4KN4 - chains B and C of the 6 polymer chains in the assembly; structure by X-ray diffraction, 3.96 A resolution.

== Chain B ==
Protein: DNA-directed RNA polymerase subunit alpha
Organism: Escherichia coli
Notes: EC 2.7.7.6
UniProt: P0A7Z4 (RPOA_ECOLI); numbering as in UniProt (aligned over 1-329)
Amino-acid sequence (329 residues; each row starts with the number of its first residue):
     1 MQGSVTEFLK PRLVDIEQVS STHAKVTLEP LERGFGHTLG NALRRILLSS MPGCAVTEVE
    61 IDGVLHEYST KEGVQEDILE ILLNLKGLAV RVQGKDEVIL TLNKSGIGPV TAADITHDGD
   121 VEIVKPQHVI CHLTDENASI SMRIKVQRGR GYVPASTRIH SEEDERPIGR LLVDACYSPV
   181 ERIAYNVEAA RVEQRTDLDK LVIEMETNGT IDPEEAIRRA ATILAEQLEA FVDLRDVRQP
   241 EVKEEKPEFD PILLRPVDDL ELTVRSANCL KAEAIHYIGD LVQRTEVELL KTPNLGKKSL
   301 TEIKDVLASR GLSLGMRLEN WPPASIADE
Unresolved in the structure: 1-5, 158-167, 237-329
Curated features (UniProtKB/Swiss-Prot):
  - region: E162 to E165 (Required for interaction with Crp at class II promoters)
  - modified residue: R265 (ADP-ribosylarginine), K297 (N6-acetyllysine), K298 (N6-acetyllysine)
  - mutagenesis: R45 (R45C: In rpoA112; temperature-sensitive, blocks RNA polymerase assembly), E162 to E165 (5-fold decrease in CRP-class II promoter-dependent transcription), E165 (E165K: 5-fold decrease in CRP-class II promoter-dependent transcription), R191 (R191C: In rpoA101; temperature-sensitive)

== Chain C ==
Protein: DNA-directed RNA polymerase subunit beta
Organism: Escherichia coli
Notes: EC 2.7.7.6
UniProt: P0A8V2 (RPOB_ECOLI); residue numbers follow UniProt; this construct covers 1-1342
Amino-acid sequence (1342 residues; numbered 1 to 1342; the number before each row is that of its first residue):
     1 MVYSYTEKKR IRKDFGKRPQ VLDVPYLLSI QLDSFQKFIE QDPEGQYGLE AAFRSVFPIQ
    61 SYSGNSELQY VSYRLGEPVF DVQECQIRGV TYSAPLRVKL RLVIYEREAP EGTVKDIKEQ
   121 EVYMGEIPLM TDNGTFVING TERVIVSQLH RSPGVFFDSD KGKTHSSGKV LYNARIIPYR
   181 GSWLDFEFDP KDNLFVRIDR RRKLPATIIL RALNYTTEQI LDLFFEKVIF EIRDNKLQME
   241 LVPERLRGET ASFDIEANGK VYVEKGRRIT ARHIRQLEKD DVKLIEVPVE YIAGKVVAKD
   301 YIDESTGELI CAANMELSLD LLAKLSQSGH KRIETLFTND LDHGPYISET LRVDPTNDRL
   361 SALVEIYRMM RPGEPPTREA AESLFENLFF SEDRYDLSAV GRMKFNRSLL REEIEGSGIL
   421 SKDDIIDVMK KLIDIRNGKG EVDDIDHLGN RRIRSVGEMA ENQFRVGLVR VERAVKERLS
   481 LGDLDTLMPQ DMINAKPISA AVKEFFGSSQ LSQFMDQNNP LSEITHKRRI SALGPGGLTR
   541 ERAGFEVRDV HPTHYGRVCP IETPEGPNIG LINSLSVYAQ TNEYGFLETP YRKVTDGVVT
   601 DEIHYLSAIE EGNYVIAQAN SNLDEEGHFV EDLVTCRSKG ESSLFSRDQV DYMDVSTQQV
   661 VSVGASLIPF LEHDDANRAL MGANMQRQAV PTLRADKPLV GTGMERAVAV DSGVTAVAKR
   721 GGVVQYVDAS RIVIKVNEDE MYPGEAGIDI YNLTKYTRSN QNTCINQMPC VSLGEPVERG
   781 DVLADGPSTD LGELALGQNM RVAFMPWNGY NFEDSILVSE RVVQEDRFTT IHIQELACVS
   841 RDTKLGPEEI TADIPNVGEA ALSKLDESGI VYIGAEVTGG DILVGKVTPK GETQLTPEEK
   901 LLRAIFGEKA SDVKDSSLRV PNGVSGTVID VQVFTRDGVE KDKRALEIEE MQLKQAKKDL
   961 SEELQILEAG LFSRIRAVLV AGGVEAEKLD KLPRDRWLEL GLTDEEKQNQ LEQLAEQYDE
  1021 LKHEFEKKLE AKRRKITQGD DLAPGVLKIV KVYLAVKRRI QPGDKMAGRH GNKGVISKIN
  1081 PIEDMPYDEN GTPVDIVLNP LGVPSRMNIG QILETHLGMA AKGIGDKINA MLKQQQEVAK
  1141 LREFIQRAYD LGADVRQKVD LSTFSDEEVM RLAENLRKGM PIATPVFDGA KEAEIKELLK
  1201 LGDLPTSGQI RLYDGRTGEQ FERPVTVGYM YMLKLNHLVD DKMHARSTGS YSLVTQQPLG
  1261 GKAQFGGQRF GEMEVWALEA YGAAYTLQEM LTVKSDDVNG RTKMYKNIVD GNHQMEPGMP
  1321 ESFNVLLKEI RSLGINIELE DE
Unresolved in the structure: 1-7
Curated features (UniProtKB/Swiss-Prot):
  - modified residue (N6-acetyllysine): K1022, K1200
  - mutagenesis: I561 (I561S: Resistant to antibiotics salinamide A and B), I569 (I569S: Resistant to antibiotics salinamide A and B), A665 (A665E: Resistant to antibiotics salinamide A and B), D675 (D675A/G: Resistant to antibiotics salinamide A and B), N677 (N677H/K: Resistant to antibiotics salinamide A and B), L680 (L680M: Resistant to antibiotics salinamide A and B), E813 (E813K: Disrupts the enzyme's active center)
Residues lining bound ligands: Benzoxazinorifamycin-2b (1RL): R143, S509, Q510, L511, S512, Q513, F514, D516, H526, R529, S531, L533, G534, R540, P564, N568, I572, R687

== Chain B / chain C interface ==
Residue-residue contacts - 8 pairs, chain B then chain C:
  R33(B) - E820(C)  salt bridge
  R33(B) - P1081(C)
  R33(B) - E1083(C)
  H37(B) - R1216(C)  hydrogen bond
  N41(B) - R1216(C)
  N41(B) - T1217(C)
  R44(B) - E1219(C)  salt bridge
  R45(B) - E1219(C)  salt bridge
Interface residues without a listed pair, chain B (7 interface residues in all): G34, Y185

== In short ==
Chain B and chain C form an interface of 7 and 6 residues respectively; the contacts include 1 hydrogen bond
and 3 salt bridges. Among the polar pairs are R33(B)-E820(C), R44(B)-E1219(C) and R45(B)-E1219(C). Bound to
chain C: Benzoxazinorifamycin-2b.
Chain B is DNA-directed RNA polymerase subunit alpha and chain C is DNA-directed RNA polymerase subunit beta,
both from Escherichia coli; the structure, X-ray crystal structure of the Escherichia coli RNA polymerase in
complex with Benzoxazinorifamycin-2b, was determined by X-ray diffraction together with 4KMU and 4KN7 from the
same study.
